PDB entry 5XR8 | X-ray diffraction, 2.95 A resolution | chain A

== Chain A ==
Name: Cannabinoid receptor 1, Flavodoxin
From: Homo sapiens
UniProtKB: chimeric construct of P21554, P00323: residues 99-306 from P21554 (CNR1_HUMAN) positions 99-306 (same numbers); residues 308-453 from P00323 positions 3-148 (UniProt number = residue number - 305); residues 454-536 from P21554 (CNR1_HUMAN) positions 332-414 (UniProt number = residue number - 122)
Amino-acid sequence (438 residues; row label = number of the first residue in the row):
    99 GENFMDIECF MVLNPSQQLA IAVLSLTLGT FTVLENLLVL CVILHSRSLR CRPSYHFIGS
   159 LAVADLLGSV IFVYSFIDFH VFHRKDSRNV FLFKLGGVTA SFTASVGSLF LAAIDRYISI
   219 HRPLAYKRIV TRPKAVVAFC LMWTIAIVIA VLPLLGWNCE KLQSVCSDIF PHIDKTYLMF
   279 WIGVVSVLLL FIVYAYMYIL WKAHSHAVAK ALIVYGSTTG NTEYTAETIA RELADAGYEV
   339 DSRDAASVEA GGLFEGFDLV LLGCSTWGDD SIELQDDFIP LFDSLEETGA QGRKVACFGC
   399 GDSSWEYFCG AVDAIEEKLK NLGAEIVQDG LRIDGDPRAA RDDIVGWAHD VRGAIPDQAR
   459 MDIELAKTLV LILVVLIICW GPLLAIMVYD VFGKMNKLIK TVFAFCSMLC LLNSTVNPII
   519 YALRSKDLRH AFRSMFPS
Unresolved in the structure: 99-101, 454-457
Sequence notes: engineered mutation A210 (Thr in P21554), K273 (Glu in P21554), V283 (Thr in P21554), W403 (Tyr98 in P00323), E462 (Arg340 in P21554); linker (307)
Small-molecule neighbours:
  - 8D0 ((6AR,9R,10AR)-9-(hydroxymethyl)-3-(8-isothiocyanato-2-methyl-octan-2-yl)-6,6-dimethyl-6A,7,8,9,10,10A-hexahydrobenzo[c]chromen-1-ol): F108, F170, S173, F174, F177, H178, F189, L193, V196, T197, F200, I267, F268, P269, I271, Y275, L276, W279, L481, M485, F501, S505, C508
  - FMN (flavin mononucleotide): S315, T316, T317, G318, N319, T320, E321, S363, T364, W365, G366, D367, C398, G399, D400, W403, Y405, F406, C407, G433
From the paper describing this entry:
  - binding site for 8D0: I267, Y275
  - mutagenesis - F177A, L193A, T210A, D213A, Y275A, Y275F, F501A, F501W, S505A: decreased signaling in response to 8D0
  - mutagenesis - E273K, T283V, R462E: unchanged signaling in response to 8D0

== Summary ==
Chain A binds flavin mononucleotide and compound 8D0. From the paper: a binding site for 8D0 at I267 and Y275;
F177A, L193A and T210A, among others, reduce signaling in response to 8D0; 12 substitutions were tested in
all.
Chain A is Cannabinoid receptor 1, Flavodoxin (Homo sapiens); the structure, Crystal structure of the human
CB1 in complex with agonist AM841, was determined by X-ray diffraction together with 5XRA from the same study.
